6Q9C - chains A and B; structure by X-ray diffraction, 1.78 A resolution.

[Chain A]
Name: NADH-quinone oxidoreductase subunit E
Source organism: Aquifex aeolicus (strain VF5)
Notes: EC 1.6.5.11
UniProtKB: O66842 (NUOE_AQUAE); residues 6-160 here = UniProt positions 6-160
Amino-acid sequence (155 residues; each row starts with the number of its first residue):
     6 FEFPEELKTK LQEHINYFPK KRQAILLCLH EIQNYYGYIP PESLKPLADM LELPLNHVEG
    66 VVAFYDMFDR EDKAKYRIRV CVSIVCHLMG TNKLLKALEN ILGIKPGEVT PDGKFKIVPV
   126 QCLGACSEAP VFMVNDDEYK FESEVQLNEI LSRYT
Ion coordination: 2Fe-2S cluster Fe: Cys86, Cys91, Cys127, Cys131
Ligand contacts: 2Fe-2S cluster (FES): Cys86, Ser88, Ile89, Val90, Cys91, Cys127, Leu128, Gly129, Ala130, Cys131, Val136
UniProt features mapped onto this chain:
  - binding site ([2Fe-2S] cluster): Cys86, Cys91, Cys127, Cys131

[Chain B]
Name: NADH-quinone oxidoreductase subunit F
Source organism: Aquifex aeolicus (strain VF5)
Notes: EC 1.6.5.11
UniProtKB: O66841 (NUOF_AQUAE); residues 2-419 here = UniProt positions 2-419
Amino-acid sequence (418 residues; each row starts with the number of its first residue):
     2 RSYPAIPRIY AETTLNMLLK RAKKPRVHSI DEYLKDGGYQ ALEKALNMSP EEIIDWVDKS
    62 TLRGRGGAGF PTGKKWKFAV QNPGPRYFIC NADESEPGTF KDRIIIERDP HLLIEGIIIS
   122 SYAIGANEAY IYIRGEYPAG YYILRDAIEE AKKKGFLGKN ILGSGFDLEI YVARGAGAYI
   182 CGEETALIES LEGKRGHPRL KPPYPVQKGL WGKPTVVNNV ETIANVPFII SMGWEEYRYI
   242 GPSDYAGPKL FPVSGKVKKP GVYELPMNTT LREVIFKYAG GTLGNKKVKA VFSGALDCFS
   302 SEELDIPMDY SPLGFGGTGT VIVLTEEDDI VEAALKIAEF YEHETCGQCT PCRVGCYEQA
   362 NLLEKIYKGE ATEQDWEGFD FVNRNIQPTS ICGLGAVAGR LIRQTLEKFP EEWEKYRK
Ion coordination: Na+ near Glu108 (its only coordinating residue here); 4Fe-4S cluster Fe: Cys347, Cys350, Cys353, Cys393
Ligand contacts:
  - FMN (flavin mononucleotide): Gly65, Arg66, Gly67, Gly68, Lys76, Asn92, Asp94, Glu95, Ser96, Tyr180, Ile181, Gly183, Glu184, Glu185, Val218, Asn219, Asn220, Thr223, Gly394, Leu395
  - NADH (NAI; 1,4-dihydronicotinamide adenine dinucleotide): Gly67, Gly68, Ala69, Phe71, Lys76, Phe79, Glu95, Ser96, Glu97, Thr100, Tyr180, Glu185, Tyr205, Pro206, Val207, Val218, Leu297, Gly318, Thr319, Gly394
  - 4Fe-4S cluster (SF4): Ile181, Pro199, Thr346, Cys347, Gly348, Gln349, Cys350, Cys353, Ser391, Ile392, Cys393, Leu395, Gly396
UniProt features mapped onto this chain:
  - binding site (NAD(+)): Gly65 to Gly74
  - binding site (FMN): Gly176 to Thr223
  - binding site ([4Fe-4S] cluster): Cys347, Cys350, Cys353, Cys393
From the paper describing this entry:
  - binding site for NADH: Glu95, Glu97, Asp103, Glu184, Gly394

[How chain A and chain B interact]
Contacting residue pairs - 103 pairs, chain A then chain B:
  Tyr22(A) - Arg146(B)
  Tyr22(A) - Ile171(B)
  Tyr22(A) - Tyr172(B)
  Tyr22(A) - Val173(B)  hydrogen bond (side chain-backbone)
  Phe23(A) - Tyr131(B)  hydrophobic
  Phe23(A) - Tyr172(B)  hydrophobic
  Phe23(A) - Val173(B)
  Phe23(A) - Ala174(B)  hydrophobic
  Pro24(A) - Glu129(B)
  Pro24(A) - Tyr131(B)
  Pro24(A) - Tyr172(B)
  Lys25(A) - Trp212(B)
  Arg27(A) - Glu193(B)
  Arg27(A) - Gly194(B)
  Arg27(A) - Trp212(B)
  Gln28(A) - Tyr131(B)  hydrogen bond
  Gln28(A) - Leu192(B)  hydrogen bond (side chain-backbone)
  Gln28(A) - Trp212(B)
  Ile30(A) - Gly194(B)
  Leu31(A) - Tyr133(B)
  Leu31(A) - Arg175(B)
  Leu31(A) - Ser191(B)
  Leu32(A) - Tyr142(B)
  Leu32(A) - Arg175(B)
  His35(A) - Arg175(B)
  His35(A) - Gly176(B)  hydrogen bond (side chain-backbone)
  His35(A) - Ala177(B)
  His62(A) - Gly194(B)  hydrogen bond (side chain-backbone)
  His62(A) - Lys195(B)
  Gly65(A) - Arg196(B)
  Val66(A) - Gly194(B)
  Phe69(A) - Ala179(B)  hydrophobic
  Phe69(A) - Ile181(B)  hydrophobic
  Phe69(A) - Arg196(B)
  Phe69(A) - Gly197(B)
  Phe69(A) - His198(B)
  Tyr70(A) - Ala177(B)
  Tyr70(A) - Cys182(B)  hydrophobic
  Tyr70(A) - Ser191(B)  hydrogen bond
  Tyr70(A) - Lys195(B)  hydrogen bond (side chain-backbone)
  Tyr70(A) - Arg196(B)
  Tyr70(A) - Gly197(B)  hydrogen bond (side chain-backbone)
  Asp71(A) - Ala177(B)  hydrogen bond (backbone-backbone)
  Asp71(A) - His344(B)  salt bridge
  Met72(A) - Gly136(B)
  Met72(A) - Glu137(B)
  Met72(A) - Ala177(B)  hydrogen bond (backbone-backbone)
  Met72(A) - Gly178(B)
  Phe73(A) - Ala177(B)  hydrophobic
  Val87(A) - Lys337(B)
  Ile89(A) - Pro98(B)  hydrophobic
  Ile89(A) - Ala334(B)  hydrophobic
  Ile89(A) - Lys337(B)
  Val90(A) - Ser255(B)
  Val90(A) - Gly256(B)
  Val90(A) - Ile323(B)  hydrophobic
  His92(A) - Glu333(B)  salt bridge
  His92(A) - Lys337(B)
  Leu93(A) - Lys257(B)
  Leu93(A) - Leu325(B)  hydrophobic
  Leu93(A) - Asp329(B)
  Met94(A) - Gly256(B)
  Met94(A) - Lys257(B)
  Met94(A) - Leu284(B)  hydrophobic
  Gln126(A) - Phe341(B)
  Gln126(A) - His344(B)
  Gln126(A) - Glu345(B)
  Cys127(A) - Glu97(B)
  Cys127(A) - Pro98(B)  hydrophobic
  Cys127(A) - Gly99(B)
  Cys127(A) - Arg135(B)  hydrogen bond (backbone-side chain)
  Leu128(A) - Arg104(B)  hydrogen bond (backbone-side chain)
  Leu128(A) - Arg135(B)
  Leu128(A) - Glu137(B)
  Leu128(A) - Tyr138(B)
  Gly129(A) - Thr100(B)
  Gly129(A) - Phe101(B)
  Gly129(A) - Arg104(B)  hydrogen bond (backbone-side chain)
  Gly129(A) - Arg135(B)
  Gly129(A) - Tyr138(B)
  Ala130(A) - Arg104(B)
  Cys131(A) - Gly99(B)  hydrogen bond (side chain-backbone)
  Cys131(A) - Thr100(B)
  Cys131(A) - Phe101(B)
  Cys131(A) - Ser255(B)
  Ser132(A) - Ile10(B)
  Ser132(A) - Phe101(B)
  Ser132(A) - Ser255(B)
  Ser132(A) - Pro261(B)
  Ser132(A) - Gly262(B)
  Glu133(A) - Pro8(B)
  Met138(A) - Glu137(B)
  Met138(A) - Pro139(B)
  Asp141(A) - Pro5(B)
  Asp141(A) - Pro139(B)
  Asp141(A) - Tyr143(B)
  Asp142(A) - Pro5(B)
  Asp142(A) - Ala6(B)  hydrogen bond (side chain-backbone)
  Glu143(A) - Ala6(B)  hydrogen bond (backbone-backbone)
  Glu143(A) - Ile7(B)
  Glu143(A) - Pro8(B)
  Glu143(A) - Arg104(B)  salt bridge
  Tyr144(A) - Ala6(B)  hydrophobic
Also at the interface, not in a pair above, chain A (40 interface residues in all): His19, Ser88, Lys145
Also at the interface, not in a pair above, chain B (64 interface residues in all): Arg9, Ser96, Val254, Phe293, Ile338, Glu340, Cys347

[Summary]
The interface between chain A and chain B involves 40 residues on one side and 64 on the other; the contacts
include 16 hydrogen bonds and 3 salt bridges. Among the polar pairs are Asp71(A)-His344(B), His92(A)-Glu333(B)
and Glu143(A)-Arg104(B). The paper reports a binding site for NADH at Glu95(B), Glu97(B) and Asp103(B) among
others.
Chain A is NADH-quinone oxidoreductase subunit E and chain B is NADH-quinone oxidoreductase subunit F, both
from Aquifex aeolicus (strain VF5); the structure, Crystal structure of Aquifex aeolicus NADH-quinone
oxidoreductase subunits NuoE and NuoF bound to NADH under anaerobic ..., was determined by X-ray diffraction
together with 6HL2, 6HL3, 6HL4, 6HLA, 6HLI, 6HLJ and 4 further entries from the same study.
